Entry 5L08 (electron microscopy, 4.60 A resolution (low resolution: residue-level contacts below are approximate; hydrogen-bond / salt-bridge calls are withheld)); this record covers chains C and I of the 9 polymer chains in the assembly.

Chain C (and I):
Molecule: Caspase-8
Organism: Homo sapiens
Notes: EC 3.4.22.61; chain I of this document is another copy of the same molecule, construct and numbering; everything in this record applies to it too
UniProtKB: Q14790 (CASP8_HUMAN), isoform Q14790-9; residues 1-184 here correspond to UniProt positions 60-243 (UniProt number = residue number + 59)
Chain sequence (184 residues; numbered 1 to 184; the number before each row is that of its first residue):
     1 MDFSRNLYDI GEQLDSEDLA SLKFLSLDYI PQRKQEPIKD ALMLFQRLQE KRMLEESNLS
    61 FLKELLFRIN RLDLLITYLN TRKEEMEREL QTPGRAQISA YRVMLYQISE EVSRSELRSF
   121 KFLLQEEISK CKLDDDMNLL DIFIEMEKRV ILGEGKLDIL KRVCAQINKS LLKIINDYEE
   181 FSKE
Not modelled in the structure: 1, 183-184
UniProt features mapped onto this chain:
  - modified residue: S129 (Phosphoserine)
From the paper describing this entry:
  - self-association interface (contacts with another copy of this molecule); pairs are residue here / residue on that copy: Y8-F122 (hydrophobic contact), R33-D15, R52-D73
  - mutagenesis - Y8A: unchanged localization
  - mutagenesis - F122E: abolished localization
  - mutagenesis - F122E, K148D/R149E: abolished signaling
  - mutagenesis - F122E: decreased binding to FADD
  - mutagenesis - Y8A: unchanged binding to FADD
  - mutagenesis - F122E: decreased localization to ASC

Chain C / chain I interface:
Residue-residue contacts (10):
  D9(C) with K130(I)
  E12(C) with K130(I); C131(I); K132(I)
  Q13(C) with S129(I); K130(I)
  L14(C) with K132(I)
  D15(C) with K132(I)
  S16(C) with K132(I)
  Y78(C) with K130(I)
Other interface residues (no listed pair), chain C (8 interface residues in all): T77
Other interface residues (no listed pair), chain I (5 interface residues in all): R149

In short:
8 residues of chain C face 5 of chain I across their interface. From the paper: F122E and K148D/R149E of chain
C abolish signaling; a self-association interface involving Y8(C), R33(C) and R52(C).
Chain C and chain I are both Caspase-8 (Homo sapiens); the structure, Cryo-EM structure of Casp-8 tDED
filament, was determined by electron microscopy (same publication as 5JQE).
